4Z4F - chains A and B of the 3 polymer chains in the assembly; structure by X-ray diffraction, 2.80 A resolution.

Chain A:
Name: Protein argonaute-2
Organism: Homo sapiens
Notes: EC 3.1.26.-
UniProt: Q9UKV8 (AGO2_HUMAN); residues 1-859 here = UniProt positions 1-859
Amino-acid sequence (859 residues; row label = number of the first residue in the row):
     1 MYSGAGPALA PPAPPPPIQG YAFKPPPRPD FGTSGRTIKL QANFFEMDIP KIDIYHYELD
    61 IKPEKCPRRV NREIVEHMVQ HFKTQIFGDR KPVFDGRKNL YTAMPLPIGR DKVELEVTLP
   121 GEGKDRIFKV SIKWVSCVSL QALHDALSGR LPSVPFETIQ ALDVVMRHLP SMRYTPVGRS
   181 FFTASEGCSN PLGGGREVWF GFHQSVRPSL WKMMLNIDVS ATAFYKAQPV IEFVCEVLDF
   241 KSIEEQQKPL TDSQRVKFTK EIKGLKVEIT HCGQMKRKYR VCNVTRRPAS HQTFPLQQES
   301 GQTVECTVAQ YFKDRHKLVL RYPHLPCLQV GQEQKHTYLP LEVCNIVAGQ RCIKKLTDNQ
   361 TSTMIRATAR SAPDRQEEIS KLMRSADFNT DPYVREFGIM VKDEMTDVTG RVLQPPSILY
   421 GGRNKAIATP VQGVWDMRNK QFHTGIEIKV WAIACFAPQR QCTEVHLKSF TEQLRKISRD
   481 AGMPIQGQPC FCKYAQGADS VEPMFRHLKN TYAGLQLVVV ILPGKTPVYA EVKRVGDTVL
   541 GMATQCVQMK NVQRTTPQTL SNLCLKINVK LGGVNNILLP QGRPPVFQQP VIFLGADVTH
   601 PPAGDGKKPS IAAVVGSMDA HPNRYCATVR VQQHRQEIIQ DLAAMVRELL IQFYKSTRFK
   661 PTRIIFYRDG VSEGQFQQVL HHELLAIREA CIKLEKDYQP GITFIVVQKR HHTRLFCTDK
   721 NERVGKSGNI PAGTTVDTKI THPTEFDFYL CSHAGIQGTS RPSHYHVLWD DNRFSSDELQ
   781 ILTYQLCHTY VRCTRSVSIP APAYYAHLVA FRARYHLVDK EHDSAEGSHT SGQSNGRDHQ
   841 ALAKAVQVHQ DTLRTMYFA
Disordered / not traced: 1-21, 64-65, 121-126, 270-275, 296-304, 822-835
Sequence notes: engineered mutation Asp-387 (Ser in Q9UKV8)
Ion coordination: Mg2+: Asp-597, Val-598
Small-molecule neighbours:
  - phenol (IPH), molecule 1: Gly-536, Asp-537, Gly-541, Met-542, Ala-543, Thr-544, Lys-570, Thr-852, Thr-855, Tyr-857
  - phenol (IPH), molecule 2: Phe-587, Gln-589, Pro-590, Val-591, Asp-619, Ala-620, Phe-653, Thr-657, Phe-659
  - phenol (IPH), molecule 3: Leu-650, Tyr-654, Lys-660, Pro-661, Leu-694, Glu-695, Tyr-698
What the authors report for this chain:
  - binding site for the 11-nt RNA strand: Met-437, Ile-477, Ser-561

Chain B:
Molecule: 21-nt RNA strand
Sequence (21 nucleotides; row label = number of the first residue in the row):
     1 UUCACAUUGC CCAAGUCUCU U
Disordered / not traced: 17-19
Ion coordination: Mg2+ near A13 (its only coordinating residue here)

Chain A / chain B interface:
Pairs across the interface (84):
  Pro-67(A) / U16(B)  phosphate contact
  Arg-68(A) / A14(B)  salt bridge to the phosphate
  Arg-68(A) / G15(B)  salt bridge to the phosphate
  Arg-68(A) / U16(B)  phosphate contact
  Arg-97(A) / A14(B)  salt bridge to the phosphate
  Arg-97(A) / G15(B)  salt bridge to the phosphate
  Val-177(A) / A14(B)  sugar contact
  Gly-178(A) / A13(B)  base contact
  Gly-178(A) / A14(B)  hydrogen bond to the sugar
  Arg-179(A) / C12(B)  hydrogen bond to the base
  Arg-179(A) / A13(B)  sugar contact
  Arg-277(A) / U20(B)  salt bridge to the phosphate
  Arg-277(A) / U21(B)  salt bridge to the phosphate
  Tyr-279(A) / U21(B)  phosphate contact
  Phe-294(A) / U21(B)  sugar contact
  Tyr-311(A) / U21(B)  hydrogen bond to the phosphate
  His-316(A) / U21(B)  salt bridge to the phosphate
  His-336(A) / U21(B)  hydrogen bond to the base
  Thr-337(A) / U21(B)  hydrogen bond to the sugar
  Tyr-338(A) / U21(B)  hydrogen bond to the sugar
  Arg-351(A) / G9(B)  salt bridge to the phosphate
  Ile-365(A) / U7(B)  base contact
  Leu-522(A) / U1(B)  base contact
  Gly-524(A) / U1(B)  hydrogen bond to the base
  Lys-525(A) / U1(B)  base contact
  Thr-526(A) / U1(B)  hydrogen bond to the base
  Tyr-529(A) / U1(B)  stacking on the base
  Lys-533(A) / U1(B)  salt bridge to the phosphate
  Gln-545(A) / U1(B)  hydrogen bond to the phosphate
  Cys-546(A) / U1(B)  hydrogen bond to the phosphate
  Val-547(A) / U1(B)  phosphate contact
  Val-547(A) / U2(B)  phosphate contact
  Gln-548(A) / U1(B)  hydrogen bond to the sugar
  Gln-548(A) / U2(B)  hydrogen bond to the phosphate
  Asn-551(A) / U2(B)  hydrogen bond to the phosphate
  Thr-559(A) / U2(B)  base contact
  Asn-562(A) / U2(B)  hydrogen bond to the base
  Asn-562(A) / C3(B)  sugar contact
  Leu-563(A) / U2(B)  sugar contact
  Lys-566(A) / U1(B)  salt bridge to the phosphate
  Lys-566(A) / U2(B)  phosphate contact
  Lys-566(A) / C3(B)  salt bridge to the phosphate
  Lys-570(A) / U1(B)  salt bridge to the phosphate
  Val-598(A) / C10(B)  base contact
  Thr-599(A) / C10(B)  base contact
  His-600(A) / C10(B)  hydrogen bond to the base
  His-600(A) / C11(B)  hydrogen bond to the sugar
  Pro-601(A) / C10(B)  sugar contact
  Pro-602(A) / G9(B)  sugar contact
  Ala-603(A) / G9(B)  hydrogen bond to the sugar
  Ala-603(A) / C10(B)  phosphate contact
  Arg-635(A) / C10(B)  sugar contact
  Arg-635(A) / C11(B)  salt bridge to the phosphate
  Glu-637(A) / C11(B)  sugar contact
  Gly-670(A) / C11(B)  base contact
  Ser-672(A) / C11(B)  hydrogen bond to the base
  Ser-672(A) / C12(B)  hydrogen bond to the sugar
  Gln-675(A) / C11(B)  hydrogen bond to the sugar
  Gln-675(A) / C12(B)  sugar contact
  Lys-709(A) / A6(B)  salt bridge to the phosphate
  Arg-710(A) / U8(B)  base contact
  Arg-710(A) / G9(B)  hydrogen bond to the base
  Arg-710(A) / C10(B)  base contact
  His-753(A) / C5(B)  hydrogen bond to the phosphate
  His-753(A) / A6(B)  salt bridge to the phosphate
  Ala-754(A) / C5(B)  sugar contact
  Ile-756(A) / C5(B)  hydrogen bond to the sugar
  Gln-757(A) / C5(B)  sugar contact
  Gln-757(A) / A6(B)  hydrogen bond to the sugar
  Thr-759(A) / A6(B)  sugar contact
  Ser-760(A) / A6(B)  phosphate contact
  Arg-761(A) / A6(B)  hydrogen bond to the phosphate
  Arg-761(A) / U7(B)  salt bridge to the phosphate
  Arg-761(A) / U8(B)  salt bridge to the phosphate
  Tyr-790(A) / A4(B)  hydrogen bond to the phosphate
  Arg-792(A) / C3(B)  salt bridge to the phosphate
  Arg-792(A) / A4(B)  salt bridge to the phosphate
  Cys-793(A) / C3(B)  sugar contact
  Arg-795(A) / A4(B)  hydrogen bond to the sugar
  Val-797(A) / C5(B)  phosphate contact
  Ser-798(A) / C5(B)  hydrogen bond to the phosphate
  Tyr-804(A) / A4(B)  hydrogen bond to the phosphate
  Tyr-804(A) / C5(B)  hydrogen bond to the phosphate
  Arg-812(A) / U1(B)  salt bridge to the phosphate
Interface residues without a listed pair, chain A (73 interface residues in all): Pro-176, Thr-368, Arg-375, Thr-544, Gln-558, Val-671, Gly-674, Arg-714, Gly-755, Gly-758, Phe-811, Tyr-815, Ala-859

In short:
73 residues of chain A and 18 residues of chain B are in contact; the contacts include 30 hydrogen bonds, 20
salt bridges and 1 aromatic stacking contact. Polar pairs include Arg-179(A)/C12(B), His-336(A)/U21(B) and
Gly-524(A)/U1(B). From the paper: a binding site for the 11-nt RNA strand at Met-437(A), Ile-477(A) and
Ser-561(A).
Chain A is Protein argonaute-2 (Homo sapiens) and chain B is a 21-nt RNA strand; the structure, Human
Argonaute2 Bound to t1-DAP Target RNA, was determined by X-ray diffraction (same publication as 4Z4C, 4Z4D,
4Z4E, 4Z4G, 4Z4H and 4Z4I).
